Entry 5JW3 (X-ray diffraction, 3.75 A resolution); this record covers chains H and L of the 4 polymer chains in the assembly.

# Chain H
Molecule: MEDI8852 heavy chain
From: Homo sapiens
Chain sequence (228 residues; each row starts with the number of its first residue):
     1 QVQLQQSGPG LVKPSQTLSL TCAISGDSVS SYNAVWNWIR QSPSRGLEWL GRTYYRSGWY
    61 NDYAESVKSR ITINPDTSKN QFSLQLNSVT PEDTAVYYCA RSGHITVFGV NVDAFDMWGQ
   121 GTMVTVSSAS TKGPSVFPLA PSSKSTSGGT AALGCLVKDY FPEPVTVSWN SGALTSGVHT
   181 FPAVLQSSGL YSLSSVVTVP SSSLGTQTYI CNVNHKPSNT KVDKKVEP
Disordered / not traced: 143-148
Disulfide bonds: Cys22-Cys99, Cys155-Cys211

# Chain L
Molecule: MEDI8852 light chain
From: Homo sapiens
Chain sequence (206 residues; each row starts with the number of its first residue):
     4 MTQSPSSLSA SVGDRVTITC RTSQSLSSYT HWYQQKPGKA PKLLIYAASS RGSGVPSRFS
    64 GSGSGTDFTL TISSLQPEDF ATYYCQQSRT FGQGTKVEIK RTVAAPSVFI FPPSDEQLKS
   124 GTASVVCLLN NFYPREAKVQ WKVDNALQSG NSQESVTEQD SKDSTYSLSS TLTLSKADYE
   184 KHKVYACEVT HQGLSSPVTK SFNRGE
Disulfide bonds: Cys23-Cys88, Cys130-Cys190
From the paper describing this entry:
  - conformationally variable residues (loop rearrangement, side-chain flip): Gln27 to Tyr32

# Interface between chain H and chain L
Pairs across the interface - 56 pairs, chain H then chain L:
  Gln41(H) - Gln38(L)  hydrogen bond
  Gln41(H) - Tyr87(L)  hydrogen bond
  Leu47(H) - Tyr87(L)  hydrophobic
  Leu47(H) - Phe94(L)  hydrophobic
  Trp49(H) - Arg92(L)
  Arg52(H) - Arg92(L)
  Tyr98(H) - Gln38(L)  hydrogen bond
  Tyr98(H) - Lys42(L)  hydrogen bond (side chain-backbone)
  Tyr98(H) - Ala43(L)  hydrophobic
  Ile105(H) - Tyr49(L)  hydrophobic
  Val107(H) - Ser31(L)
  Val110(H) - Tyr32(L)
  Val112(H) - Ser31(L)
  Val112(H) - Tyr32(L)  hydrophobic
  Val112(H) - His34(L)  hydrogen bond (backbone-side chain)
  Asp113(H) - His34(L)
  Asp113(H) - Gln89(L)  hydrogen bond (backbone-side chain)
  Asp113(H) - Arg92(L)  salt bridge
  Ala114(H) - His34(L)
  Ala114(H) - Leu46(L)  hydrophobic
  Phe115(H) - Tyr36(L)  hydrogen bond (backbone-side chain)
  Phe115(H) - Leu46(L)
  Phe115(H) - Gln89(L)
  Phe115(H) - Phe94(L)  hydrophobic
  Trp118(H) - Ala43(L)  hydrophobic
  Trp118(H) - Pro44(L)
  Gly119(H) - Ala43(L)
  Phe137(H) - Ser117(L)
  Phe137(H) - Gln120(L)
  Pro138(H) - Ser117(L)
  Leu139(H) - Phe114(L)
  Ala140(H) - Phe114(L)
  Ala152(H) - Phe112(L)  hydrophobic
  Ala152(H) - Phe114(L)
  Leu156(H) - Ser127(L)
  Lys158(H) - Gln120(L)
  Lys158(H) - Ser127(L)
  His179(H) - Asn133(L)  hydrogen bond
  His179(H) - Asn134(L)
  His179(H) - Ser170(L)
  Phe181(H) - Leu131(L)  hydrophobic
  Phe181(H) - Ser158(L)
  Phe181(H) - Thr160(L)
  Phe181(H) - Ser170(L)
  Phe181(H) - Leu171(L)
  Phe181(H) - Ser172(L)
  Pro182(H) - Ser158(L)  hydrogen bond (backbone-side chain)
  Pro182(H) - Val159(L)
  Val184(H) - Gln156(L)
  Val184(H) - Glu157(L)
  Val184(H) - Ser158(L)
  Leu185(H) - Gln156(L)  hydrogen bond (backbone-side chain)
  Gln186(H) - Gln156(L)
  Val196(H) - Leu131(L)  hydrophobic
  Thr198(H) - Asn133(L)
  Lys224(H) - Glu119(L)  salt bridge
Interface residues without a listed pair, chain H (38 interface residues in all): Ile39, Asn111, Asp116, Val136, Ser142, Thr150, Leu153, Ser194
Interface residues without a listed pair, chain L (36 interface residues in all): Ser91, Pro115, Val129, Asp163, Thr176

# In short
38 residues of chain H and 36 residues of chain L are in contact; the contacts include 10 hydrogen bonds and 2
salt bridges. Polar contacts include Asp113(H)-Arg92(L), Lys224(H)-Glu119(L) and Gln41(H)-Gln38(L). From the
paper: conformational variability at Gln27(L).
Here chain H is MEDI8852 heavy chain and chain L is MEDI8852 light chain, both from Homo sapiens. Entry 5JW3
(Structure of MEDI8852 Fab Fragment in Complex with H7 HA) was determined by X-ray diffraction together with
5JW4 and 5JW5 from the same study.
